8E9Z - chains A and B of the 5 polymer chains in the assembly; structure by electron microscopy, 2.69 A resolution.

# Chain A
Name: Muscarinic acetylcholine receptor M3
Organism: Homo sapiens
UniProtKB: P20309 (ACM3_HUMAN); the construct lacks a stretch of the UniProt sequence and is renumbered around it, so the offset changes along the chain: 46-265 = UniProt 46-265; 446-463 = UniProt 266-283; 464-590 = UniProt 464-590
Chain sequence (568 residues; each row starts with the number of its first residue; note: 180 numbers in that range are skipped by the numbering (no residue carries them; nothing is unmodelled there)):
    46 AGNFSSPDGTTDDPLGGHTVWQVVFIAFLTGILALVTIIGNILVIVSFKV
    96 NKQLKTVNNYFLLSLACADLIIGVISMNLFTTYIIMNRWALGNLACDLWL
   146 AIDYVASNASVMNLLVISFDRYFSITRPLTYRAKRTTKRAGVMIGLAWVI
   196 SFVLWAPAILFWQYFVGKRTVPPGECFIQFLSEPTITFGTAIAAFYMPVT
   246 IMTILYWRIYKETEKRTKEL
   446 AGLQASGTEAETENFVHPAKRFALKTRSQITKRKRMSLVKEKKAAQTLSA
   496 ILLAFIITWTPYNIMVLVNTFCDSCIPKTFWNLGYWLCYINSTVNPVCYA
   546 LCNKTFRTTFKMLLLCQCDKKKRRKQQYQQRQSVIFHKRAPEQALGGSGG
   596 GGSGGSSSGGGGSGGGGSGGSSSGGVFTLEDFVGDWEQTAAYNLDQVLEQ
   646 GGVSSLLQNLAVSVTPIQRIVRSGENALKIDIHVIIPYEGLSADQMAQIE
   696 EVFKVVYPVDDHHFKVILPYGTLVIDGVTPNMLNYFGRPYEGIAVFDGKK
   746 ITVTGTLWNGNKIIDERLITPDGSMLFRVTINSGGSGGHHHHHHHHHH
Disordered / not traced: 46-64, 446-485, 563-793
Differences from the reference sequence: expression tag (591-793)
Cystine bridges: Cys-141/Cys-221, Cys-517/Cys-520

# Chain B
Name: miniGq
Organism: Homo sapiens
Chain sequence (246 residues; numbered 1 to 246; the number before each row is that of its first residue):
     1 MGSTVSAEDKAAAERSKMIDKNLREDGEKARRTLRLLLLGADNSGKSTIV
    51 KQMRILHGGSGGSGGTSGIFETKFQVDKVNFHMFDVGGQRDERRKWIQCF
   101 NDVTAIIFVVDSSDYNRLQEALNDFKSIWNNRWLRTISVILFLNKQDLLA
   151 EKVLAGKSKIEDYFPEFARYTTPEDATPEPGEDPRVTRAKYFIRKEFVDI
   201 STASGDGRHICYPHFTCAVDTENARRIFNDCKDIILQMNLREYNLV
Disordered / not traced: 1-4, 53-67, 88-92

# Chain A / chain B interface
Pairs across the interface - 40 pairs, chain A then chain B:
  Asn-103(A) with Glu-242(B), hydrogen bond; Tyr-243(B), hydrogen bond
  Arg-166(A) with Tyr-243(B)
  Ser-169(A) with Asn-239(B), hydrogen bond (backbone-side chain); Tyr-243(B)
  Ile-170(A) with Leu-236(B); Asn-239(B); Leu-240(B), hydrophobic
  Pro-173(A) with Lys-232(B); Ile-235(B)
  Leu-174(A) with Leu-34(B), hydrophobic; Val-79(B); Phe-228(B), hydrophobic; Ile-235(B), hydrophobic
  Thr-175(A) with Val-79(B)
  Arg-177(A) with Asn-239(B); Glu-242(B), salt bridge; Tyr-243(B), hydrogen bond
  Ala-178(A) with Arg-32(B)
  Lys-179(A) with Arg-32(B)
  Ile-254(A) with Leu-245(B), hydrophobic
  Thr-258(A) with Leu-240(B); Leu-245(B)
  Arg-261(A) with Asp-233(B); Gln-237(B), hydrogen bond; Leu-240(B); Val-246(B)
  Leu-265(A) with Tyr-212(B), hydrophobic; Asp-233(B)
  Lys-488(A) with Asn-244(B); Val-246(B)
  Ala-489(A) with Leu-245(B)
  Thr-492(A) with Tyr-243(B); Asn-244(B), hydrogen bond (side chain-backbone); Leu-245(B)
  Leu-493(A) with Leu-245(B), hydrophobic
  Cys-547(A) with Tyr-243(B); Asn-244(B), hydrogen bond (backbone-side chain)
  Asn-548(A) with Glu-242(B)
  Arg-552(A) with Asn-244(B)
Other interface residues (no listed pair), chain A (23 interface residues in all): Glu-486, Leu-546
Other interface residues (no listed pair), chain B (21 interface residues in all): Phe-81, Ile-210, Cys-231, Arg-241

# Overview
23 residues of chain A face 21 of chain B across their interface; the contacts include 7 hydrogen bonds and 1
salt bridge. Polar pairs include Arg-177(A)/Glu-242(B), Asn-103(A)/Glu-242(B) and Asn-103(A)/Tyr-243(B).
Chain A is Muscarinic acetylcholine receptor M3 and chain B is miniGq, both from Homo sapiens; the structure,
CryoEM structure of miniGq-coupled hM3R in complex with Iperoxo, was determined by electron microscopy
together with 8E9W, 8E9X, 8E9Y and 8EA0 from the same study.
